Entry 6I96 (X-ray diffraction, 1.85 A resolution); this record covers chain A.

== Chain A ==
Molecule: Ferric hydroxamate uptake
Organism: Pseudomonas aeruginosa
UniProt: A0A0C7CQY7 (A0A0C7CQY7_PSEAI); numbering as in UniProt (aligned over 144-820)
Chain sequence (677 residues; row label = number of the first residue in the row):
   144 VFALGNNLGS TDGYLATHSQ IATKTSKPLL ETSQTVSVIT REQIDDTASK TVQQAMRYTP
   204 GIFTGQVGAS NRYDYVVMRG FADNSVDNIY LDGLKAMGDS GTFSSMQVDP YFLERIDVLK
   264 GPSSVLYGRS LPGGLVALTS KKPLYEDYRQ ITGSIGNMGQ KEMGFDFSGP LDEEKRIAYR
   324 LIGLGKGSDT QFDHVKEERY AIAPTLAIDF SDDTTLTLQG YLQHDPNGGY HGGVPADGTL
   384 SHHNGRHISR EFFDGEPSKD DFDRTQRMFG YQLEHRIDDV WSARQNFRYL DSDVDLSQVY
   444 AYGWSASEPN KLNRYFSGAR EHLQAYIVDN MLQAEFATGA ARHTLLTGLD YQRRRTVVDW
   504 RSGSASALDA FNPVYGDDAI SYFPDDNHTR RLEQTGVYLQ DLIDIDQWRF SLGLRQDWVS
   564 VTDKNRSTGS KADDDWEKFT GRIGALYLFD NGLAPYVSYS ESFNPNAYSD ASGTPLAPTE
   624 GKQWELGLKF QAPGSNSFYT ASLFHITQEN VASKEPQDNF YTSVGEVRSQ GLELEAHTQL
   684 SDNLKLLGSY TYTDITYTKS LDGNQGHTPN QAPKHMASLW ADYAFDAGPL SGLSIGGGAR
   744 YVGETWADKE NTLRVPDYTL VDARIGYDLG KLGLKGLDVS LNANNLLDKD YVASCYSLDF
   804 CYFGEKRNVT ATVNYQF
Disulfide bonds: Cys-798/Cys-804
Ion coordination: Na+: Lys-263, Glu-628
Ligand contacts: Ferrioxamine B (0UE): Val-210, Tyr-216, Tyr-218, Val-229, Ser-243, Gly-244, Thr-245, Phe-246, His-374, Gly-375, Gly-376, Gln-441, Tyr-443, Ser-460, Trp-503, Phe-803, Tyr-805

== Summary ==
Chain A binds Ferrioxamine B. Lys-263 and Glu-628 coordinate Na+.
Chain A is Ferric hydroxamate uptake (Pseudomonas aeruginosa); the structure, Structure of the ferrioxamine B
transporter FoxA from Pseudomonas aeruginosa in complex with ferrioxamine B, was determined by X-ray
diffraction together with 6I97 and 6I98 from the same study.
